PDB entry 4QXJ | X-ray diffraction, 2.80 A resolution | chains V and W of the 28 polymer chains in the assembly

[Chain V]
Molecule: Proteasome subunit beta type-2
Organism: Saccharomyces cerevisiae
Notes: EC 3.4.25.1
Reference sequence: P25043 (PSB2_YEAST); residues 1-232 here correspond to UniProt positions 30-261 (UniProt number = residue number + 29)
Amino-acid sequence (232 residues; each row starts with the number of its first residue):
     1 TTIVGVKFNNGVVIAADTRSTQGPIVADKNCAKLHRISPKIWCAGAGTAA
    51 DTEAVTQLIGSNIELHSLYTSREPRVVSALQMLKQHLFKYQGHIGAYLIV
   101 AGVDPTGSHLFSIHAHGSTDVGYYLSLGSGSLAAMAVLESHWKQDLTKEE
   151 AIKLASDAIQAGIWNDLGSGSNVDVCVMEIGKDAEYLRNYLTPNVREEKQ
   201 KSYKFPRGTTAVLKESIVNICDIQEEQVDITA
Disordered / not traced: 223-232
Glycans and other covalent adducts: compound 04C linked to Thr1
Ion coordination: Mg2+: Ile163, Asp166, Ser169 (shared with 1 residue of chain L)
Residues lining bound ligands:
  - 04C (1,2,4-trideoxy-4-methyl-2-{[N-(morpholin-4-ylacetyl)-L-alanyl-O-methyl-L-tyrosyl]amino}-1-phenyl-D-xylitol), molecule 1: Arg19, Ser20, Thr21, Gln22, Cys31, Lys33, Gly45, Ala46, Gly47, Thr48, Ala49, Thr52, Ser129, Gly168
  - 04C, molecule 2: His114, His116, Ser118
Swiss-Prot annotation at these positions:
  - active site: Thr1 (Nucleophile)

[Chain W]
Molecule: Proteasome subunit beta type-3
Organism: Saccharomyces cerevisiae
Notes: EC 3.4.25.1
Reference sequence: P25451 (PSB3_YEAST); residues 0-204 here correspond to UniProt positions 1-205 (UniProt number = residue number + 1)
Amino-acid sequence (205 residues; numbered 0 to 204; the number before each row is that of its first residue; numbering starts at 0):
     0 MSDPSSINGGIVVAMTGKDCVAIACDLRLGSQSLGVSNKFEKIFHYGHVF
    50 LGITGLATDVTTLNEMFRYKTNLYKLKEERAIEPETFTQLVSSSLYERRF
   100 GPYFVGPVVAGINSKSGKPFIAGFDLIGCIDEAKDFIVSGTASDQLFGMC
   150 ESLYEPNLEPEDLFETISQALLNAADRDALSGWGAVVYIIKKDEVVKRYL
   200 KMRQD
Disordered / not traced: 0
Ion coordination: Mg2+: Asp204 (shared with 3 residues of chain K)
Residues lining bound ligands: 04C (1,2,4-trideoxy-4-methyl-2-{[N-(morpholin-4-ylacetyl)-L-alanyl-O-methyl-L-tyrosyl]amino}-1-phenyl-D-xylitol): Asp124, Leu125, Ile126, Cys128
Swiss-Prot annotation at these positions:
  - modified residue: Ser30 (Phosphoserine)
  - cross-link: Lys69 (Glycyl lysine isopeptide (Lys-Gly) (interchain with G-Cter in ubiquitin))

[Interface between chain V and chain W]
Residue-residue contacts - 59 pairs, chain V then chain W:
  Ile25(V) - Asp143(W)
  Ile25(V) - Phe146(W)  hydrophobic
  Val26(V) - Phe146(W)
  Ala27(V) - Asp130(W)
  Asp28(V) - Asp130(W)
  Asp28(V) - Glu131(W)
  Lys29(V) - Glu150(W)  salt bridge
  Ala49(V) - Cys128(W)  hydrophobic
  Ala50(V) - Tyr95(W)
  Ala50(V) - Ile126(W)  hydrophobic
  Ala50(V) - Cys128(W)
  Asp51(V) - Tyr95(W)  hydrogen bond
  Asp51(V) - Arg98(W)  salt bridge
  Ala54(V) - Tyr95(W)
  Tyr90(V) - Phe99(W)  hydrophobic
  His93(V) - Arg98(W)
  His93(V) - Phe99(W)
  Ile94(V) - Phe99(W)  hydrophobic
  Arg196(V) - Glu150(W)  salt bridge
  Lys199(V) - Glu150(W)
  Lys199(V) - Ser151(W)
  Lys199(V) - Tyr153(W)  hydrogen bond (side chain-backbone)
  Ser202(V) - Glu154(W)  hydrogen bond
  Tyr203(V) - Ser151(W)
  Tyr203(V) - Leu152(W)  hydrophobic
  Tyr203(V) - Glu154(W)
  Lys204(V) - Glu154(W)
  Lys204(V) - Asp161(W)
  Phe205(V) - Leu152(W)  hydrophobic
  Phe205(V) - Gln168(W)
  Arg207(V) - Glu160(W)
  Arg207(V) - Asp161(W)  salt bridge
  Gly208(V) - Glu164(W)  hydrogen bond (backbone-side chain)
  Thr209(V) - Glu164(W)
  Thr210(V) - Glu164(W)  hydrogen bond
  Thr210(V) - Ser167(W)
  Thr210(V) - Gln168(W)  hydrogen bond
  Thr210(V) - Leu199(W)
  Ala211(V) - Leu199(W)
  Ala211(V) - Lys200(W)  hydrogen bond (backbone-backbone)
  Val212(V) - Phe163(W)  hydrophobic
  Val212(V) - Tyr198(W)
  Leu213(V) - Tyr198(W)  hydrogen bond (backbone-backbone)
  Leu213(V) - Leu199(W)
  Leu213(V) - Lys200(W)
  Lys214(V) - Arg197(W)
  Lys214(V) - Tyr198(W)  hydrogen bond (backbone-backbone)
  Glu215(V) - Lys196(W)
  Glu215(V) - Arg197(W)  salt bridge
  Ser216(V) - Val195(W)
  Ser216(V) - Lys196(W)  hydrogen bond (backbone-backbone)
  Ile217(V) - Val194(W)
  Val218(V) - His44(W)
  Val218(V) - Val194(W)  hydrogen bond (backbone-backbone)
  Val218(V) - Lys196(W)
  Asn219(V) - His44(W)
  Ile220(V) - Gly46(W)
  Ile220(V) - Val194(W)  hydrophobic
  Asp222(V) - Lys74(W)  salt bridge
Interface residues without a listed pair, chain V (35 interface residues in all): Thr48, Pro206
Interface residues without a listed pair, chain W (37 interface residues in all): His47, Phe49, Leu157, Glu158, Thr165, Leu171, Tyr187

[Overview]
The interface between chain V and chain W involves 35 residues on one side and 37 on the other, with 11
hydrogen bonds and 6 salt bridges. Polar contacts include Lys29(V)-Glu150(W), Asp51(V)-Arg98(W) and
Arg196(V)-Glu150(W). Ligands of chain V: compound 04C.
Here chain V is Proteasome subunit beta type-2 and chain W is Proteasome subunit beta type-3, both from
Saccharomyces cerevisiae. Entry 4QXJ (yCP beta5-M45A mutant in complex with the epoxyketone inhibitor ONX
0914) was determined by X-ray diffraction together with 4QUX, 4QUY, 4QV0, 4QV1, 4QV3, 4QV4 and 42 further
entries from the same study.
